PDB entry 6S9D | X-ray diffraction, 2.67 A resolution | chain A

[Chain A]
Protein: Epidermal growth factor receptor
From: Homo sapiens
Notes: EC 2.7.10.1; fragment: kinase domain mutant
UniProt: P00533 (EGFR_HUMAN); residues 696-1022 here = UniProt positions 696-1022
Sequence (329 residues; row label = number of the first residue in the row):
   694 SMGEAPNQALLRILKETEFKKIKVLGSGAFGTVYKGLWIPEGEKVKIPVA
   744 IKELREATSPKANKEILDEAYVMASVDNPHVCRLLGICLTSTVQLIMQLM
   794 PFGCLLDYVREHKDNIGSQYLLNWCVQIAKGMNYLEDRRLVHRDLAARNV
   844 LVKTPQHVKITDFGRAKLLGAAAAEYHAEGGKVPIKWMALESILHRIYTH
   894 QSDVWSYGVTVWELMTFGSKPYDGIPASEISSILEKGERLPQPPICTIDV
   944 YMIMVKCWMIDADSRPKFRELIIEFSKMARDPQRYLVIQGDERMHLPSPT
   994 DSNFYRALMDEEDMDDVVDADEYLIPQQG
Unresolved in the structure: 749-750, 863-873, 995-1005, 1018-1022
Construct notes: expression tag (694-695); engineered mutation Met790 (Thr in P00533), Arg858 (Leu in P00533), Ala865 (Glu in P00533), Ala866 (Glu in P00533), Ala867 (Lys in P00533)
Ligand contacts: L3Z (8-oxa-14,21,23,28-tetraazapentacyclo[23.3.1.02,7.014,22.015,20]nonacosa-1(28),2(7),3,5,15,17,19,21,25(29),26-decaen-24-one): Leu718, Phe723, Val726, Ala743, Lys745, Glu762, Cys775, Met790, Gln791, Leu792, Met793, Pro794, Phe795, Gly796, Arg841, Leu844, Thr854, Asp855
Curated features (UniProtKB/Swiss-Prot):
  - active site: Asp837 (Proton acceptor)
  - binding site (ATP): Leu718 to Val726, Lys745, Asp855
  - site: Tyr1016 (Important for interaction with PIK3C2B)
  - modified residue: Lys745 (N6-(2-hydroxyisobutyryl)lysine), Tyr869 (Phosphotyrosine), Ser991 (Phosphoserine), Ser995 (Phosphoserine), Tyr998 (Phosphotyrosine), Tyr1016 (Phosphotyrosine)
  - cross-link (Glycyl lysine isopeptide (Lys-Gly)): Lys716 (interchain with G-Cter in ubiquitin), Lys737 (interchain with G-Cter in ubiquitin), Lys754 (interchain with G-Cter in ubiquitin), Lys757 (interchain with G-Cter in ubiquitin), Lys929 (interchain with G-Cter in ubiquitin), Lys960 (interchain with G-Cter in ubiquitin), Lys970 (interchain with G-Cter in ubiquitin)
  - natural variant: Glu709 (E709A: Found in a lung cancer sample; E709G: Found in a lung cancer sample; E709K: Found in a lung cancer sample), Gly719 (G719A: Found in a lung cancer sample; G719C: Found in a lung cancer sample; G719D: Found in a lung cancer sample; G719S: Found in a lung cancer sample), Gly724 (G724S: Found in a lung cancer sample), Glu734 (E734K: Found in a lung cancer sample), Glu746 to Ser752 (sequence variant, change not given here; Found in a lung cancer sample), Glu746 to Thr751 (sequence variant, change not given here; Found in a lung cancer sample), Glu746 to Ala750 (deletion: Found in a lung cancer sample), Glu746 (deletion: Found in a lung cancer sample), Leu747 to Thr751 (deletion: Found in a lung cancer sample), Leu747 to Glu749 (deletion: Found in a lung cancer sample), Leu747 (L747F: Found in a lung cancer sample), Arg748 (R748P: Found in a lung cancer sample), 12 further natural variant entries in UniProt
  - mutagenesis: Pro699 (P699A: Reduced phosphorylation), Asn700 (N700A: Abolishes phosphorylation), Leu704 (L704A: Abolishes phosphorylation), Arg705 (R705A: Abolishes phosphorylation), Ile706 (I706A: Abolishes phosphorylation), Lys745 (K745A/M: Abolishes kinase activity), Asp974 (D974A: Strongly reduced phosphorylation), Arg977 (R977A: Reduced phosphorylation), Glu1005 to Asp1006 (Constitutively activated kinase), Tyr1016 (Y1016F: 50% decrease in interaction with PIK3C2B. 65% decrease in interaction with PIK3C2B; when associated with F-1197. Abolishes interaction with PIK3C2B; when associated with F-1197 and F-1092)

[In short]
Bound to chain A: compound L3Z. From UniProt: active-site residue Asp837, 11 ATP-binding residues and 11
mutagenesis sites.
Chain A is Epidermal growth factor receptor (Homo sapiens); the structure, Egfr-kinase in complex with
compound 6, was determined by X-ray diffraction together with 6S9B and 6S9C from the same study.
